Entry 6SGW (electron microscopy, 3.80 A resolution); this record covers chains I and J of the 10 polymer chains in the assembly.

# Chain I
Molecule: ESX-3 secretion system ATPase EccB3
From: Mycobacterium smegmatis (strain ATCC 700084 / mc(2)155)
Notes: EC 3.6.-.-
Reference sequence: A0QQ39 (ECCB3_MYCS2); residues 9-91 here = UniProt positions 9-91
Amino-acid sequence (83 residues; each row starts with the number of its first residue):
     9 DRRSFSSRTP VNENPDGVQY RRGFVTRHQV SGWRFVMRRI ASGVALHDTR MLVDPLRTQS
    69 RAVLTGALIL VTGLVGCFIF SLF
Disordered / not traced: 9-32

# Chain J
Molecule: ESX-3 secretion system protein EccC3
From: Mycobacterium smegmatis (strain ATCC 700084 / mc(2)155)
Reference sequence: A0QQ40 (ECCC3_MYCS2); residue numbers follow UniProt; this construct covers 2-402
Amino-acid sequence (401 residues; row label = number of the first residue in the row):
     2 SRLIFEHQRR LTPPTTRKGT ITIEPPPQLP RVVPPSLLRR VLPFLIVILI VGMIVALFAT
    62 GMRLISPTML FFPFVLLLAA TALYRGGDNK MRTEEVDAER ADYLRYLSVV RDNVRAHAAE
   122 QRAALEWSHP EPEVLATIPG TRRQWERDPR DRDFLVLRAG RHDVPLDAAL KVKDTADEID
   182 LEPVAHSALR GLLDVQRTVR DAPTGLDVAK LARITVIGEA DEARAAIRAW IAQAVTWHDP
   242 TMLGVALAAP DLESGDWSWL KWLPHVDVPN EADGVGPARY LTTSTAELRE RLAPALADRP
   302 LFPAESGAAL KHLLVVLDDP DADPDDIARK PGLTGVTVIH RTTELPNREQ YPDPERPILR
   362 VADGRIERWQ VGGWQPCVDV ADAMSAAEAA HIARRLSRWD S
Disordered / not traced: 33-91, 298-310, 331-333, 373-374

# Chain I / chain J interface
Pairs across the interface (18):
  His-36(I) with Leu-30(J); Arg-101(J), hydrogen bond (backbone-side chain)
  Ser-39(I) with Asp-98(J), hydrogen bond; Arg-101(J), hydrogen bond
  Gly-40(I) with Arg-101(J)
  Phe-43(I) with Asp-98(J); Arg-101(J); Ala-102(J); Leu-105(J), hydrophobic
  Val-44(I) with Val-185(J), hydrophobic
  Arg-46(I) with Asp-98(J), salt bridge
  Arg-47(I) with Leu-105(J)
  Arg-58(I) with Ala-102(J); Arg-106(J)
  Met-59(I) with Ala-102(J)
  Leu-60(I) with Asp-103(J); Arg-106(J)
  Arg-65(I) with Glu-95(J), salt bridge
Interface residues without a listed pair, chain I (12 interface residues in all): Thr-57
Interface residues without a listed pair, chain J (12 interface residues in all): Thr-94, Ser-109, Pro-184

# Overview
Chain I and chain J each contribute 12 residues to their interface, with 3 hydrogen bonds and 2 salt bridges.
Among the polar pairs are Arg-46(I)/Asp-98(J), Arg-65(I)/Glu-95(J) and His-36(I)/Arg-101(J).
Chain I is ESX-3 secretion system ATPase EccB3 and chain J is ESX-3 secretion system protein EccC3, both from
Mycobacterium smegmatis (strain ATCC 700084 / mc(2)155); the structure, Structure of the ESX-3 core complex,
was determined by electron microscopy (same publication as 6SGX, 6SGY and 6SGZ).
